Entry 8FK5 (electron microscopy, 3.40 A resolution); this record covers chains H and L of the 8 polymer chains in the assembly.

# Chain H
Name: Immunoblobulin G1 Fab heavy chain variable region (Fragment)
Organism: Homo sapiens
Reference sequence: A4F255 (A4F255_HUMAN); aligned to UniProt positions 1-239 over residues 4-218 (the alignment contains insertions or deletions, so no single offset holds)
Chain sequence (248 residues; numbered 2 to 225 plus 24 insertion-coded residues; the number before each row is that of its first residue; a row labelled like 82A-82C holds insertion residues (82A, then the next letters in order)):
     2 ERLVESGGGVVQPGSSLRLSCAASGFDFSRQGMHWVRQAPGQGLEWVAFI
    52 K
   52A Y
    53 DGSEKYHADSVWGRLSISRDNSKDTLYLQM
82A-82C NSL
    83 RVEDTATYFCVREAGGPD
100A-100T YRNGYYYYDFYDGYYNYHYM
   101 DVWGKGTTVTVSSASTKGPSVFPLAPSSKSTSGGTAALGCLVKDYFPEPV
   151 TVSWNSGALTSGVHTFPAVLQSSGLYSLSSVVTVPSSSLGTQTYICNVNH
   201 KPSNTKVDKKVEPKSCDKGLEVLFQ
Disordered / not traced: 114-225
Differences from the reference sequence: expression tag (2-3, 219-225); conflict Val5 (Glu2 in A4F255), Ser16 (Lys13 in A4F255), Ala23 (Thr20 in A4F255), 37 further conflict positions vs the reference (A4F255) not listed; insertion (97-99, 100N-100S)
Modified / non-standard residues: Tyr100G (O-sulfo-L-tyrosine; TYS); Tyr100H (O-sulfo-L-tyrosine; TYS)
Disulfides: Cys22-Cys92

# Chain L
Name: Immunoglobulin lambda-1 light chain-like
Organism: Homo sapiens
Reference sequence: Q6PJG0 (Q6PJG0_HUMAN); the construct lacks a stretch of the UniProt sequence and is renumbered around it, so the offset changes along the chain: 1-9 = UniProt 20-28; 11-27 = UniProt 29-45; 28-95 = UniProt 49-116; 96-106 = UniProt 118-128; 1 more segments
Chain sequence (216 residues; each row starts with the number of its first residue; note: 1 number in that range is skipped by the numbering (no residue carries it; nothing is unmodelled there); a row labelled like 27A-27C holds insertion residues (27A, then the next letters in order)):
     1 QSALTQPAS
    11 VSGSPGQSITISCQGTS
27A-27C NDV
    28 GGYESVSWYQQHPGKAPKVVIYDVSKRPSGVSNRFSGSKSGNTASLTISG
    78 LQAEDEGDYYCKSLTSRS
   95A H
    96 RVFGTGTKLTV
  106A L
   107 GQPKAAPSVTLFPPSSEELQANKATLVCLISDFYPGAVTVAWKADSSPVK
   157 AGVETTTPSKQSNNKYAASSYLSLTPEQWKSHKSYSCQVTHEGSTVEKTV
   207 APTECS
Disordered / not traced: 1, 107-212
Differences from the reference sequence: conflict Gln24 (Thr42 in Q6PJG0), Asn27A (Thr46 in Q6PJG0), Gly29 (Ser50 in Q6PJG0), 19 further conflict positions vs the reference (Q6PJG0) not listed
Disulfides: Cys23-Cys88

# How chain H and chain L interact
Residue-residue contacts (32; chain H residue first):
  His35(H) - Arg96(L)
  Gln39(H) - Gln38(L)  hydrogen bond
  Gln39(H) - Tyr87(L)
  Gln43(H) - Tyr87(L)
  Gly44(H) - Tyr87(L)
  Leu45(H) - Pro44(L)  hydrophobic
  Leu45(H) - Tyr87(L)
  Leu45(H) - Phe98(L)
  Trp47(H) - His95A(L)
  Trp47(H) - Arg96(L)
  Tyr58(H) - Arg94(L)
  Tyr58(H) - Ser95(L)
  Tyr58(H) - His95A(L)
  His59(H) - His95A(L)
  Asp61(H) - Arg94(L)
  Glu95(H) - Arg96(L)  salt bridge
  Asn100P(H) - Arg96(L)
  His100R(H) - Ser32(L)  hydrogen bond
  His100R(H) - Ser34(L)  hydrogen bond (backbone-side chain)
  His100R(H) - Lys89(L)
  His100R(H) - Leu91(L)
  His100R(H) - Arg96(L)
  Tyr100S(H) - Ser34(L)
  Tyr100S(H) - Tyr36(L)
  Tyr100S(H) - Val46(L)  hydrophobic
  Tyr100S(H) - Tyr49(L)  hydrophobic
  Met100T(H) - Tyr36(L)  hydrogen bond (backbone-side chain)
  Met100T(H) - Val46(L)
  Met100T(H) - Lys89(L)
  Met100T(H) - Phe98(L)  hydrophobic
  Trp103(H) - Ala43(L)  hydrophobic
  Trp103(H) - Pro44(L)  hydrogen bond (side chain-backbone)
Other interface residues (no listed pair), chain H (21 interface residues in all): Val37, Phe50, Ala60, Phe91, Tyr100Q, Gly104
Other interface residues (no listed pair), chain L (18 interface residues in all): Asp50, Thr100

# In short
21 residues of chain H face 18 of chain L across their interface, with 5 hydrogen bonds and 1 salt bridge.
Among the polar pairs are Glu95(H)-Arg96(L), Gln39(H)-Gln38(L) and His100R(H)-Ser32(L).
Chain H is Immunoblobulin G1 Fab heavy chain variable region (Fragment) and chain L is Immunoglobulin lambda-1
light chain-like, both from Homo sapiens; the structure, Cryo-EM Structure of PG9RSH DU011 Fab in complex with
BG505 DS-SOSIP.664, was determined by electron microscopy together with 8FL1 and 8FLW from the same study.
